Entry 6VVS (X-ray diffraction, 3.11 A resolution); this record covers chains D and J of the 11 polymer chains in the assembly.

# Chain D
Protein: DNA-directed RNA polymerase subunit beta'
Organism: Mycolicibacterium smegmatis (strain ATCC 700084 / mc(2)155)
Notes: EC 2.7.7.6
Reference sequence: A0QS66 (RPOC_MYCS2); residues 1-1317 here = UniProt positions 1-1317
Sequence (1317 residues; numbered 1 to 1317; the number before each row is that of its first residue):
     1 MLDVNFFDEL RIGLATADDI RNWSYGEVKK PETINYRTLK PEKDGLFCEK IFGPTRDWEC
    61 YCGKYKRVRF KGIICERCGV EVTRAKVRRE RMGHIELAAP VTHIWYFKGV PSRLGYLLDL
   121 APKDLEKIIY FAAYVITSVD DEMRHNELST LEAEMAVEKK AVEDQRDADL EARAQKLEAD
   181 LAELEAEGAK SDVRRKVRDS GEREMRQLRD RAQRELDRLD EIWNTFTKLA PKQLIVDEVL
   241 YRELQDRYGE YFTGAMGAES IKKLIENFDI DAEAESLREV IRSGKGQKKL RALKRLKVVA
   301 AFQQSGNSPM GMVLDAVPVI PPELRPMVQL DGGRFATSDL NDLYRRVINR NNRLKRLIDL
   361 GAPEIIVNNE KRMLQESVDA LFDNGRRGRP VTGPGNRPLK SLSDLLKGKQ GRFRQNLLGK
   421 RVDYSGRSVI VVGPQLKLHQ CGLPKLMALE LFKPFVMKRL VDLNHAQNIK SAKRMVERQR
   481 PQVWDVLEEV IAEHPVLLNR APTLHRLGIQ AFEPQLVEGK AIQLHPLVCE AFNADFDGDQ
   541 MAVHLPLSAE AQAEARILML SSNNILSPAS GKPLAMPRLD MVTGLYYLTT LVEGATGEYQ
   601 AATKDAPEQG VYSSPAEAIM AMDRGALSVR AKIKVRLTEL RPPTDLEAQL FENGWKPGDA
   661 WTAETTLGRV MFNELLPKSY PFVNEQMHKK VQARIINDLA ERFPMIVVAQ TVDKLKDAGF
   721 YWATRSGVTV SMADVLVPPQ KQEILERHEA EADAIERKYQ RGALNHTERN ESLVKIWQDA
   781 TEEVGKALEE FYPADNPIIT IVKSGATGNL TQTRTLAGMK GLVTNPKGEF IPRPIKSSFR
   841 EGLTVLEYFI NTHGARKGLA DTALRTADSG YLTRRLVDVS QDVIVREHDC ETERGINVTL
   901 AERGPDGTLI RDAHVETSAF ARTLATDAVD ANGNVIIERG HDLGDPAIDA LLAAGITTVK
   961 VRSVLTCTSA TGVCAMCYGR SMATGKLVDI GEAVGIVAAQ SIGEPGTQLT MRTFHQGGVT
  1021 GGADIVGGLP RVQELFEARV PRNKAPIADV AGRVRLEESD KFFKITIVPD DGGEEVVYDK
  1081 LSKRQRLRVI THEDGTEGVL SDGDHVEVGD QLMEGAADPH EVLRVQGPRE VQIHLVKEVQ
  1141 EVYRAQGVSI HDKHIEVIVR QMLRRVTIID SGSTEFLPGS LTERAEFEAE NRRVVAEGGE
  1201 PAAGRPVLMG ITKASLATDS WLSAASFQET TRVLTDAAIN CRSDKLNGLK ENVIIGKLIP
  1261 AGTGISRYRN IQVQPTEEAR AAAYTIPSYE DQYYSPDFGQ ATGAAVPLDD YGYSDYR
Not modelled in the structure: 1-3, 907-909, 1012-1026, 1091-1097, 1172-1174, 1196-1201, 1284-1317
Bound ions: Zn2+ site 1: Cys60, Cys62, Cys75, Cys78; Zn2+ site 2: Cys890, Cys967, Cys974, Cys977
Swiss-Prot annotation at these positions:
  - binding site (Zn(2+)): Cys60, Cys62, Cys75, Cys78, Cys890, Cys967, Cys974, Cys977
  - binding site (Mg(2+)): Asp535, Asp537, Asp539

# Chain J
Protein: RNA polymerase-binding protein RbpA
Organism: Mycolicibacterium smegmatis (strain ATCC 700084 / mc(2)155)
Reference sequence: A0QZ11 (RBPA_MYCS2); residues 1-114 here = UniProt positions 1-114
Sequence (114 residues; numbered 1 to 114; the number before each row is that of its first residue):
     1 MADRVLRGSR LGAVSYETDR NHDLAPRQVA RYRTDNGEEF DVPFADDAEI PGTWLCRNGL
    61 EGTLIEGDVP EPKKVKPPRT HWDMLLERRS VEELEELLKE RLDLIKAKRR GTGS
Not modelled in the structure: 1-25, 109-114

# How chain D and chain J interact
Contacting residue pairs (28):
  Arg21(D) - Arg57(J)  hydrogen bond (backbone-side chain)
  Asn22(D) - Arg57(J)  hydrogen bond (backbone-side chain)
  Ser24(D) - Arg57(J)  hydrogen bond (backbone-side chain)
  Tyr25(D) - Arg57(J)
  Gly26(D) - Arg57(J)
  Glu27(D) - Gly59(J)
  Lys29(D) - Gly59(J)  hydrogen bond (side chain-backbone)
  Lys43(D) - Leu55(J)
  Asp44(D) - Leu55(J)
  Lys50(D) - Trp54(J)
  Lys50(D) - Leu55(J)  hydrogen bond (side chain-backbone)
  Tyr65(D) - Ala45(J)
  Tyr65(D) - Ala48(J)
  Gly72(D) - Arg27(J)
  Gly72(D) - Pro43(J)
  Ile73(D) - Arg27(J)
  Ile73(D) - Ala45(J)  hydrophobic
  Ile74(D) - Val42(J)  hydrophobic
  Ile74(D) - Pro43(J)  hydrogen bond (backbone-backbone)
  Ile74(D) - Phe44(J)
  Ile74(D) - Trp54(J)  hydrophobic
  Cys75(D) - Trp54(J)
  Glu76(D) - Phe44(J)
  Glu76(D) - Ala48(J)
  Glu76(D) - Trp54(J)
  Gly79(D) - Trp54(J)
  His94(D) - Arg57(J)
  His94(D) - Asn58(J)
Also at the interface, not in a pair above, chain J (13 interface residues in all): Glu49, Pro51

# Overview
18 residues of chain D and 13 residues of chain J are in contact; the contacts include 6 hydrogen bonds. Polar
contacts include Arg21(D)-Arg57(J), Asn22(D)-Arg57(J) and Ser24(D)-Arg57(J). UniProt lists 8 Zn2+-binding
residues and 3 Mg2+-binding residues on chain D.
Chain D is DNA-directed RNA polymerase subunit beta' and chain J is RNA polymerase-binding protein RbpA, both
from Mycolicibacterium smegmatis (strain ATCC 700084 / mc(2)155); the structure, Crystal structure of a
Mycobacterium smegmatis RNA polymerase transcription initiation complex with antibiotic Sorangicin, was
determined by X-ray diffraction (same publication as 6VVT, 6VVV, 6VVX, 6VVY, 6VVZ and 6VW0).
